6ML3 - chains A and F of the 3 polymer chains in the assembly; structure by X-ray diffraction, 1.68 A resolution.

== Chain A ==
Molecule: Zinc finger and BTB domain-containing protein 24
Organism: Mus musculus
Notes: fragment: zinc fingers 4-8
Reference sequence: Q80X44 (ZBT24_MOUSE); numbering as in UniProt (aligned over 375-519)
Sequence (151 residues; numbered 370 to 520; the number before each row is that of its first residue):
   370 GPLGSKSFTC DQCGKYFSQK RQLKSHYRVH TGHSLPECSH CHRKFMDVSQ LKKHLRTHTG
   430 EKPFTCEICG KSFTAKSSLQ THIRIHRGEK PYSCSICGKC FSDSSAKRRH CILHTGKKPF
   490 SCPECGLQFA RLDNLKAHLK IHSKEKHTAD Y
Not modelled in the structure: 370-402, 515-520
Construct notes: expression tag (370-374, 520)
Ion coordination: Zn2+ site 1: Cys407, Cys410, His423, His427; Zn2+ site 2: Cys435, Cys438, His451, His455; Zn2+ site 3: Cys463, Cys466, His479, His483; Zn2+ site 4: Cys491, Cys494, His507, His511
Swiss-Prot annotation at these positions:
  - zinc finger: Phe377 to His399 (C2H2-type 4), Pro405 to His427 (C2H2-type 5), Phe433 to His455 (C2H2-type 6), Tyr461 to His483 (C2H2-type 7), Phe489 to His511 (C2H2-type 8)
Reported in the primary citation:
  - binding site for the 20-nt DNA strand (chain F): Gln419
  - disease-associated variants - C382Y, C407G: abolished binding to 12-bp ZBTB24 motif
  - mutagenesis - C382Y, C407G: abolished expression in response to CDCA7 level
  - mutagenesis - C382Y, C407G: abolished signaling in response to Cdca7-Luc reporter

== Chain F ==
Molecule: 20-nt DNA strand
Sequence (20 nucleotides; each row starts with the number of its first residue):
     1 TTTAGCTTCC AGGACCTGCG

== Chain A / chain F interface ==
Contacting residue pairs - 21 pairs, chain A then chain F:
  Asp416(A) - DC6(F)  hydrogen bond to the base
  Val417(A) - DG5(F)  phosphate contact
  Val417(A) - DC6(F)  phosphate contact
  Ser418(A) - DG5(F)  sugar contact
  Ser418(A) - DC6(F)  hydrogen bond to the phosphate
  Ser418(A) - DT7(F)  base contact
  Gln419(A) - DC6(F)  base contact
  Gln419(A) - DT7(F)  hydrogen bond to the base
  Lys421(A) - DC6(F)  salt bridge to the phosphate
  Lys422(A) - DT8(F)  base contact
  Lys445(A) - DT8(F)  salt bridge to the phosphate
  Ser446(A) - DC10(F)  hydrogen bond to the base
  Gln449(A) - DC9(F)  phosphate contact
  Ser474(A) - DG12(F)  hydrogen bond to the base
  Ser474(A) - DG13(F)  base contact
  Arg477(A) - DA11(F)  salt bridge to the phosphate
  Arg477(A) - DG12(F)  phosphate contact
  Arg478(A) - DA14(F)  base contact
  Arg500(A) - DC15(F)  base contact
  Asp502(A) - DC15(F)  hydrogen bond to the base
  Lys505(A) - DA14(F)  salt bridge to the phosphate
Other interface residues (no listed pair), chain F (12 interface residues in all): DC16

== In short ==
15 residues of chain A face 12 of chain F across their interface, with 6 hydrogen bonds and 4 salt bridges.
Polar contacts include Asp416(A)-DC6(F), Gln419(A)-DT7(F) and Ser446(A)-DC10(F). The paper reports a binding
site for the 20-nt DNA strand (chain F) at Gln419(A); C382Y and C407G of chain A abolish binding to 12-bp
ZBTB24 motif.
Chain A is Zinc finger and BTB domain-containing protein 24 (Mus musculus) and chain F is a 20-nt DNA strand;
the structure, ZBTB24 Zinc Fingers 4-8 with 19+1mer DNA Oligonucleotide (Sequence 2), was determined by X-ray
diffraction (same publication as 6ML2, 6ML4, 6ML5, 6ML6 and 6ML7).
